PDB entry 3HOV | X-ray diffraction, 3.50 A resolution | chains B and C of the 15 polymer chains in the assembly

[Chain B]
Protein: DNA-directed RNA polymerase II subunit RPB2
Organism: Saccharomyces cerevisiae
Notes: EC 2.7.7.6
UniProtKB: P08518 (RPB2_YEAST); residues 1-1224 here = UniProt positions 1-1224
Sequence (1224 residues; numbered 1 to 1224; the number before each row is that of its first residue):
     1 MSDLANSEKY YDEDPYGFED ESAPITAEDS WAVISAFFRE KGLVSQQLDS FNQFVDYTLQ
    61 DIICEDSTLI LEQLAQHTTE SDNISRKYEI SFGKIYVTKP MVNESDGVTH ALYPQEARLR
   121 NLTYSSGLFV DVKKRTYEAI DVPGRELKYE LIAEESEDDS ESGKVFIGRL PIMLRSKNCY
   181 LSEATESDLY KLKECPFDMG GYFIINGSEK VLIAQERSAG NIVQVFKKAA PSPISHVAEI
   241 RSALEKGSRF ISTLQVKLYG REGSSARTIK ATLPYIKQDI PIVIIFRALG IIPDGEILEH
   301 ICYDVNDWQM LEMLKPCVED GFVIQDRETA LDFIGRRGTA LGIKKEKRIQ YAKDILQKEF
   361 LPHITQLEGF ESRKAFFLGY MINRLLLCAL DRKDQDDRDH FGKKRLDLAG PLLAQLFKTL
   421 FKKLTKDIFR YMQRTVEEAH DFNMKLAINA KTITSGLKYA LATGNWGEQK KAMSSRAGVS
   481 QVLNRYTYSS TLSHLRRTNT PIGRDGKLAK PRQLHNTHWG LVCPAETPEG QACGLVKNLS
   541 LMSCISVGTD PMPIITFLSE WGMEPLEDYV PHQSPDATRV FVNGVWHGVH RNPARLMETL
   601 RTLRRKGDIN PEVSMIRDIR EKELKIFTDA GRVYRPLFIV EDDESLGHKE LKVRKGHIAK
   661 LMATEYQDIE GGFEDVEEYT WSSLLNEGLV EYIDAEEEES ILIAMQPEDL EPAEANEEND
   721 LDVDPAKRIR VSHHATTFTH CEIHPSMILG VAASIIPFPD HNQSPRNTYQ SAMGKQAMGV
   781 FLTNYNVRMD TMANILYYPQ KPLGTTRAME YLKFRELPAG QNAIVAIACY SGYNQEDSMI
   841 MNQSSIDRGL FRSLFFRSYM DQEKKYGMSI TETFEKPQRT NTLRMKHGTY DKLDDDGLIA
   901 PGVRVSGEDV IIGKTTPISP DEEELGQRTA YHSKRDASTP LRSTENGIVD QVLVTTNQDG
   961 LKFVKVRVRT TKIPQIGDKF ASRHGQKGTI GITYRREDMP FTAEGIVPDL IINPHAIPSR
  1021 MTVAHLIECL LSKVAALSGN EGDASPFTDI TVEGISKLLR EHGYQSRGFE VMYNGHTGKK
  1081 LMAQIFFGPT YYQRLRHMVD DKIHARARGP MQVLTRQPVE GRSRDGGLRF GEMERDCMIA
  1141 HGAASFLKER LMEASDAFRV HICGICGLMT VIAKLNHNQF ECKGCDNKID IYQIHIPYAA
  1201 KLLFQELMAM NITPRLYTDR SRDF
Unresolved in the structure: 1-19, 71-89, 135-163, 337-344, 438-445, 471, 503-507, 669-677, 716-721, 881-883, 920-932
Ion coordination: Zn2+: C1163, C1166, C1182, C1185

[Chain C]
Protein: DNA-directed RNA polymerase II subunit RPB3
Organism: Saccharomyces cerevisiae
Notes: EC 2.7.7.6
UniProtKB: P16370 (RPB3_YEAST); numbering as in UniProt (aligned over 1-318)
Sequence (318 residues; row label = number of the first residue in the row):
     1 MSEEGPQVKI REASKDNVDF ILSNVDLAMA NSLRRVMIAE IPTLAIDSVE VETNTTVLAD
    61 EFIAHRLGLI PLQSMDIEQL EYSRDCFCED HCDKCSVVLT LQAFGESEST TNVYSKDLVI
   121 VSNLMGRNIG HPIIQDKEGN GVLICKLRKG QELKLTCVAK KGIAKEHAKW GPAAAIEFEY
   181 DPWNKLKHTD YWYEQDSAKE WPQSKNCEYE DPPNEGDPFD YKAQADTFYM NVESVGSIPV
   241 DQVVVRGIDT LQKKVASILL ALTQMDQDKV NFASGDNNTA SNMLGSNEDV MMTGAEQDPY
   301 SNASQMGNTG SGGYDNAW
Unresolved in the structure: 1-2, 269-318
Ion coordination: Zn2+: C86, C88, C92, C95
Curated features (UniProtKB/Swiss-Prot):
  - binding site (Zn(2+)): C86, C88, C92, C95
  - modified residue: S2 (N-acetylserine)

[How chain B and chain C interact]
Pairs across the interface (77):
  N786(B) - V57(C)
  Y797(B) - E61(C)
  Y797(B) - F62(C)
  Y798(B) - F62(C)  hydrophobic
  Y798(B) - H65(C)
  Y798(B) - R66(C)  hydrogen bond
  S844(B) - A168(C)
  D847(B) - H65(C)
  D847(B) - H167(C)  salt bridge
  D847(B) - A168(C)  hydrogen bond (side chain-backbone)
  R848(B) - H65(C)
  R848(B) - L69(C)
  R848(B) - A168(C)
  G849(B) - H65(C)
  R852(B) - H65(C)
  R969(B) - A59(C)
  R969(B) - D60(C)  salt bridge
  R969(B) - E61(C)  salt bridge
  T971(B) - E61(C)  hydrogen bond
  R995(B) - K165(C)
  R996(B) - R34(C)
  R996(B) - I38(C)
  R996(B) - A174(C)
  R996(B) - A175(C)
  E997(B) - R34(C)  hydrogen bond (backbone-side chain)
  E997(B) - R35(C)  hydrogen bond (backbone-side chain)
  E997(B) - A39(C)
  D998(B) - R35(C)  salt bridge
  F1001(B) - R34(C)
  F1001(B) - F178(C)  hydrophobic
  A1003(B) - E177(C)
  A1003(B) - F178(C)  hydrogen bond (backbone-backbone)
  A1003(B) - E179(C)
  E1004(B) - E177(C)
  G1005(B) - I176(C)
  R1060(B) - K199(C)  hydrogen bond (side chain-backbone)
  R1060(B) - E200(C)
  R1060(B) - P202(C)
  G1063(B) - P202(C)
  Y1064(B) - P202(C)
  Q1065(B) - E200(C)
  Q1065(B) - W201(C)
  Q1065(B) - P202(C)
  R1067(B) - W192(C)
  R1067(B) - E194(C)  salt bridge
  F1069(B) - W201(C)
  E1070(B) - W201(C)
  Y1073(B) - F178(C)
  Y1073(B) - E179(C)
  Y1073(B) - Y180(C)  hydrophobic
  G1075(B) - N31(C)
  G1075(B) - R34(C)  hydrogen bond (backbone-side chain)
  G1075(B) - R35(C)  hydrogen bond (backbone-side chain)
  H1076(B) - N31(C)  hydrogen bond (backbone-side chain)
  T1077(B) - L27(C)
  T1077(B) - N31(C)  hydrogen bond (backbone-side chain)
  G1078(B) - L27(C)
  G1078(B) - N31(C)
  G1078(B) - F178(C)
  K1079(B) - L27(C)
  K1079(B) - Y180(C)
  K1079(B) - H188(C)
  K1080(B) - Y180(C)  hydrogen bond (side chain-backbone)
  K1080(B) - D181(C)  hydrogen bond (side chain-backbone)
  K1080(B) - H188(C)
  K1080(B) - T189(C)
  L1081(B) - H188(C)
  L1081(B) - T189(C)
  M1082(B) - K187(C)
  M1082(B) - H188(C)
  M1082(B) - T189(C)
  M1082(B) - D190(C)  hydrogen bond (backbone-backbone)
  Q1084(B) - T189(C)
  Q1084(B) - D190(C)
  Q1084(B) - Y191(C)  hydrogen bond (side chain-backbone)
  Q1084(B) - W192(C)
  Q1084(B) - W201(C)
Also at the interface, not in a pair above, chain B (41 interface residues in all): Y785, L854, I948, M999, S1066, V1071
Also at the interface, not in a pair above, chain C (37 interface residues in all): A173

[In short]
The interface between chain B and chain C involves 41 residues on one side and 37 on the other, with 15
hydrogen bonds and 5 salt bridges. Polar contacts include D847(B)-H167(C), R969(B)-D60(C) and R969(B)-E61(C).
Curated annotation (UniProt) lists 4 Zn2+-binding residues on chain C.
Chain B is DNA-directed RNA polymerase II subunit RPB2 and chain C is DNA-directed RNA polymerase II subunit
RPB3, both from Saccharomyces cerevisiae; the structure, Complete RNA polymerase II elongation complex II, was
determined by X-ray diffraction (same publication as 3HOU, 3HOW, 3HOX, 3HOY and 3HOZ).
